Entry 5G34 (X-ray diffraction, 1.90 A resolution); this record covers chains A and E of the 6 polymer chains in the assembly.

== Chain A ==
Molecule: RAD14
Organism: Saccharomyces cerevisiae
UniProt: P28519 (RAD14_YEAST); residue numbers follow UniProt; this construct covers 188-306
Sequence (131 residues; row label = number of the first residue in the row):
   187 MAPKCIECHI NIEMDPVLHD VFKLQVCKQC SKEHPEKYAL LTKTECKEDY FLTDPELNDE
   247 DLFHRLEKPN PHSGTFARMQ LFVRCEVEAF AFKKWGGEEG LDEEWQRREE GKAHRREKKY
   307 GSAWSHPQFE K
Not modelled in the structure: 187, 302-317
Construct notes: initiating methionine (187); expression tag (307-317)
Ion coordination: Zn2+: Cys-191, Cys-194, Cys-213, Cys-216
Swiss-Prot annotation at these positions:
  - zinc finger: Cys-191 to Cys-216
  - binding site (Zn(2+)): Cys-191, Cys-194, Cys-213, Cys-216

== Chain E ==
Molecule: 15-nt DNA strand
Organism: Synthetic construct
Sequence (15 nucleotides; numbered 1 to 15; the number before each row is that of its first residue):
     1 GCTCTACXTC ATCAC
Not modelled in the structure: 15
Modified residues: 8AA (8-[acetyl(anthracen-2-yl)amino]-2'-deoxy-5'-O-(dihydroxyphosphanyl)guanosine) at position 8

== Interface between chain A and chain E ==
Pairs across the interface - 7 pairs, chain A then chain E:
  Thr-239(A) / DC7(E)  phosphate contact
  Thr-239(A) / 8AA_8(E)  base contact
  Pro-241(A) / DA6(E)  phosphate contact
  Phe-262(A) / DA14(E)  sugar contact
  Arg-293(A) / DT9(E)  salt bridge to the phosphate
  Arg-294(A) / 8AA_8(E)  hydrogen bond to the phosphate
  Arg-294(A) / DT9(E)  phosphate contact
Other interface residues (no listed pair), chain A (6 interface residues in all): Thr-261

== In short ==
Chain A and chain E form an interface of 6 and 5 residues respectively, with 1 hydrogen bond and 1 salt
bridge. Among the polar pairs are Arg-294(A)/8AA_8(E) and Arg-293(A)/DT9(E). UniProt lists 4 Zn2+-binding
residues on chain A.
Here chain A is RAD14 (Saccharomyces cerevisiae) and chain E is a 15-nt DNA strand (Synthetic construct).
Entry 5G34 (Structure of Rad14 in complex with acetylaminoanthracene-C8-guanine containing DNA) was determined
by X-ray diffraction, deposited together with 5G32, 5G33 and 5G35.
